9EEA - chains B and E of the 5 polymer chains in the assembly; structure by electron microscopy, 3.36 A resolution.

Chain B:
Name: Guanine nucleotide-binding protein G(I)/G(S)/G(T) subunit beta-1
From: Homo sapiens
Reference sequence: P62873 (GBB1_HUMAN); residues 2-340 here = UniProt positions 2-340
Chain sequence (345 residues; row label = number of the first residue in the row; numbers below 1 keep their minus sign (Gly-4 is residue -4)):
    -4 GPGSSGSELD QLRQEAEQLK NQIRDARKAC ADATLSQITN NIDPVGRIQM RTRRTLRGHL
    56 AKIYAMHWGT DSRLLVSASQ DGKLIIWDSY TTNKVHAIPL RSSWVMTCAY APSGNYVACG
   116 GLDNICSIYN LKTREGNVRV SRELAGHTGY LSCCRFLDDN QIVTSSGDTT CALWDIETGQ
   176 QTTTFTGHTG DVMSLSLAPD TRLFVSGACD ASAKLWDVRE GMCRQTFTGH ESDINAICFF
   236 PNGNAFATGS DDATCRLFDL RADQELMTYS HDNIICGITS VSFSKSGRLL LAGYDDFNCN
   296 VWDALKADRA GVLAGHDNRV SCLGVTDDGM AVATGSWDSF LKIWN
Not modelled in the structure: -4 to 4
Cystine bridges: Cys121-Cys149
Construct notes: expression tag (-4 to 1)
Curated features (UniProtKB/Swiss-Prot):
  - modified residue: Ser2 (N-acetylserine), His266 (Phosphohistidine)
  - natural variant: Leu30 (L30F: In MRD42; uncertain significance), Arg52 (R52G: In MRD42), Gly64 (G64V: In MRD42), Asp76 (D76E: In MRD42; D76G: In MRD42), Gly77 (G77S: In MRD42), Lys78 (K78R: In MRD42), Ile80 (I80N: In MRD42; I80T: In MRD42), His91 (H91R: In MRD42; uncertain significance), Ala92 (A92T: In MRD42), Pro94 (P94S: In MRD42), Leu95 (L95P: In MRD42), Arg96 (R96L: In MRD42), 5 further natural variant entries in UniProt

Chain E:
Name: nanobody Nb35
From: Lama glama
Notes: antibody fragment or engineered binder
Chain sequence (156 residues; each row starts with the number of its first residue; numbers below 1 keep their minus sign (Met-21 is residue -21)):
   -21 MKYLLPTAAA GLLLLAAQPA MAQVQLQESG GGLVQPGGSL RLSCAASGFT FSNYKMNWVR
    39 QAPGKGLEWV SDISQSGASI SYTGSVKGRF TISRDNAKNT LYLQMNSLKP EDTAVYYCAR
    99 CPAPFTRDCF DVTSTTYAYR GQGTQVTVSS HHHHHH
Not modelled in the structure: -21 to 0, 129-134
Cystine bridges: Cys22-Cys96, Cys99-Cys107

How chain B and chain E interact:
Contacting residue pairs (10; chain B residue first):
  Asp205(B) with Ala116(E)
  Ala206(B) with Tyr117(E)
  Thr223(B) with Gln1(E)
  Glu226(B) with Gly26(E); Phe27(E); Tyr32(E), hydrogen bond (backbone-side chain); Arg98(E), hydrogen bond (backbone-side chain)
  Ser227(B) with Tyr117(E), hydrogen bond (backbone-side chain)
  Asp228(B) with Tyr117(E), hydrogen bond (backbone-side chain)
  Ile270(B) with Phe103(E), hydrophobic
Other interface residues (no listed pair), chain B (10 interface residues in all): Thr184, Cys204, Asp246
Other interface residues (no listed pair), chain E (13 interface residues in all): Val2, Pro100, Ala101, Pro102, Thr114

Summary:
Chain B and chain E form an interface of 10 and 13 residues respectively, with 4 hydrogen bonds. Among the
polar pairs are Glu226(B)-Tyr32(E), Glu226(B)-Arg98(E) and Ser227(B)-Tyr117(E).
Chain B is Guanine nucleotide-binding protein G(I)/G(S)/G(T) subunit beta-1 (Homo sapiens) and chain E is
nanobody Nb35 (Lama glama); the structure, Cryo-EM structure of the adenosine A2A receptor intermediate bound
to a miniGs heterotrimer, was determined by electron microscopy, deposited together with 9EE8 and 9EE9.
